Entry 4CP9 (X-ray diffraction, 1.65 A resolution); this record covers chains A and B of the 4 polymer chains in the assembly.

Chain A:
Molecule: Pa-I galactophilic lectin
From: Pseudomonas aeruginosa
UniProtKB: Q05097 (PA1L_PSEAE); residues 1-121 here correspond to UniProt positions 2-122 (UniProt number = residue number + 1)
Amino-acid sequence (121 residues; numbered 1 to 121; the number before each row is that of its first residue):
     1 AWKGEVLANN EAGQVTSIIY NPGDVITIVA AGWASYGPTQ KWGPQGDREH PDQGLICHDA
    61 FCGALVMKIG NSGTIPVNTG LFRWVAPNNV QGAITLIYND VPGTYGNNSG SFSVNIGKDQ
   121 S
Modified / non-standard residues: Trp-33 (2-hydroxy-tryptophan; TRO); Cys-57 (cysteinesulfonic acid; OCS)
Ion coordination: Ca2+: Tyr-36, Asp-100, Thr-104, Asn-107, Asn-108 (together with beta-D-galactopyranose)
Residues lining bound ligands: CN8 / beta-D-galactopyranose: Tyr-36, Pro-38, Glu-49, His-50, Pro-51, Gln-53, Cys-62, Asp-100, Val-101, Thr-104, Asn-107, Asn-108

Chain B:
Molecule: Pa-I galactophilic lectin
From: Pseudomonas aeruginosa
UniProtKB: Q05097 (PA1L_PSEAE); residues 1-121 here correspond to UniProt positions 2-122 (UniProt number = residue number + 1)
Amino-acid sequence (121 residues; each row starts with the number of its first residue):
     1 AWKGEVLANN EAGQVTSIIY NPGDVITIVA AGWASYGPTQ KWGPQGDREH PDQGLICHDA
    61 FCGALVMKIG NSGTIPVNTG LFRWVAPNNV QGAITLIYND VPGTYGNNSG SFSVNIGKDQ
   121 S
Modified / non-standard residues: Cys-57 (cysteinesulfonic acid; OCS)
Ion coordination: Ca2+: Tyr-36, Asp-100, Thr-104, Asn-107, Asn-108 (together with beta-D-galactopyranose)
Residues lining bound ligands: CN8 / beta-D-galactopyranose: Tyr-36, Gly-37, Pro-38, Glu-49, His-50, Pro-51, Gln-53, Cys-62, Asp-100, Val-101, Thr-104, Asn-107

How chain A and chain B interact:
Residue-residue contacts - 43 pairs, chain A then chain B:
  Thr-27(A) / Thr-27(B)
  Thr-27(A) / Phe-82(B)
  Ile-28(A) / Val-29(B)
  Val-29(A) / Ile-28(B)
  Val-29(A) / Val-29(B)  hydrophobic
  Val-29(A) / Gly-80(B)
  Ala-30(A) / Thr-79(B)  hydrogen bond (backbone-side chain)
  Ala-31(A) / Gln-45(B)
  Ala-31(A) / Thr-79(B)
  Gly-32(A) / Gln-45(B)  hydrogen bond (backbone-side chain)
  Trp-33(A) / Gln-45(B)
  Trp-33(A) / Gly-46(B)
  Trp-33(A) / Arg-48(B)
  Gln-40(A) / Gln-40(B)  hydrogen bond
  Lys-41(A) / Arg-48(B)
  Gly-43(A) / Gln-45(B)
  Pro-44(A) / Gln-45(B)
  Gln-45(A) / Ala-31(B)
  Gln-45(A) / Gly-32(B)  hydrogen bond (side chain-backbone)
  Gln-45(A) / Trp-33(B)
  Gln-45(A) / Gly-43(B)
  Gln-45(A) / Pro-44(B)
  Gly-46(A) / Trp-33(B)
  Arg-48(A) / Trp-33(B)
  Arg-48(A) / Lys-41(B)
  Thr-79(A) / Ala-30(B)  hydrogen bond (side chain-backbone)
  Thr-79(A) / Ala-31(B)
  Thr-79(A) / Thr-79(B)
  Gly-80(A) / Val-29(B)
  Phe-82(A) / Thr-27(B)
  Phe-82(A) / Asn-115(B)
  Phe-82(A) / Ile-116(B)
  Phe-82(A) / Gly-117(B)
  Arg-83(A) / Ala-1(B)
  Arg-83(A) / Gly-117(B)
  Arg-83(A) / Lys-118(B)  hydrogen bond (side chain-backbone)
  Asn-115(A) / Phe-82(B)
  Ile-116(A) / Phe-82(B)
  Gly-117(A) / Phe-82(B)
  Gly-117(A) / Arg-83(B)
  Lys-118(A) / Arg-83(B)  hydrogen bond (backbone-side chain)
  Asp-119(A) / Arg-83(B)  salt bridge
  Gln-120(A) / Gln-120(B)
Also at the interface, not in a pair above, chain A (27 interface residues in all): Ala-1, Phe-61, Leu-81
Also at the interface, not in a pair above, chain B (26 interface residues in all): Phe-61, Leu-81

In short:
27 residues of chain A and 26 residues of chain B are in contact; the contacts include 7 hydrogen bonds and 1
salt bridge. Polar pairs include Asp-119(A)/Arg-83(B), Ala-30(A)/Thr-79(B) and Gly-32(A)/Gln-45(B). Chain A
binds CN8 / beta-D-galactopyranose. Ligands of chain B: CN8 / beta-D-galactopyranose.
Here chain A is Pa-I galactophilic lectin and chain B is Pa-I galactophilic lectin, both from Pseudomonas
aeruginosa. Entry 4CP9 (Crystal structure OF lecA lectin complexed with a divalent galactoside at 1.65
angstrom) was determined by X-ray diffraction, deposited together with 4CPB.
